Entry 8IED (electron microscopy, 3.33 A resolution); this record covers chains D and Y of the 6 polymer chains in the assembly.

# Chain D
Protein: Guanine nucleotide-binding protein G(I)/G(S)/G(T) subunit beta-1
Source organism: Homo sapiens
UniProtKB: P62873 (GBB1_HUMAN); residue numbers follow UniProt; this construct covers 2-340
Amino-acid sequence (358 residues; row label = number of the first residue in the row; numbers below 1 keep their minus sign (Met-17 is residue -17)):
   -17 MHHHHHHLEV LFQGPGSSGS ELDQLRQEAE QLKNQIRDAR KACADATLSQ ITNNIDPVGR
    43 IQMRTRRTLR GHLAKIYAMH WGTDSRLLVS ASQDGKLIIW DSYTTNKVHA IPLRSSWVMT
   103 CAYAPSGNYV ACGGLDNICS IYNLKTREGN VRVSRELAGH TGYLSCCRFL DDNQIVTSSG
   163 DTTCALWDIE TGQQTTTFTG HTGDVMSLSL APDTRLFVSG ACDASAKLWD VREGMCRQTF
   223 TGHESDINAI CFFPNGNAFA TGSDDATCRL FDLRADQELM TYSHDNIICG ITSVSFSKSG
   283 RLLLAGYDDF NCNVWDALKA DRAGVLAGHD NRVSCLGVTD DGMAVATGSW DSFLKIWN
Not modelled in the structure: -17 to 2
Construct notes: initiating methionine (-17); expression tag (-16 to 1)

# Chain Y
Protein: Guanine nucleotide-binding protein G(I)/G(S)/G(O) subunit gamma-2
Source organism: Homo sapiens
UniProtKB: P59768 (GBG2_HUMAN); residue numbers follow UniProt; this construct covers 1-71
Amino-acid sequence (71 residues; row label = number of the first residue in the row):
     1 MASNNTASIA QARKLVEQLK MEANIDRIKV SKAAADLMAY CEAHAKEDPL LTPVPASENP
    61 FREKKFFCAI L
Not modelled in the structure: 1-7, 63-71

# Interface between chain D and chain Y
Contacting residue pairs - 53 pairs, chain D then chain Y:
  Ala11(D) - Leu19(Y)  hydrophobic
  Leu14(D) - Ala23(Y)  hydrophobic
  Ile18(D) - Glu22(Y)
  Ile18(D) - Ala23(Y)  hydrophobic
  Ala21(D) - Asp26(Y)
  Cys25(D) - Ile28(Y)  hydrogen bond (side chain-backbone)
  Cys25(D) - Lys29(Y)
  Cys25(D) - Val30(Y)
  Asp27(D) - Lys29(Y)
  Asp27(D) - Val30(Y)
  Ile33(D) - Ala34(Y)  hydrophobic
  Ile33(D) - Met38(Y)
  Val40(D) - Leu51(Y)  hydrophobic
  Ile43(D) - Leu51(Y)
  Met45(D) - Leu50(Y)  hydrophobic
  Arg48(D) - Arg62(Y)  hydrogen bond (side chain-backbone)
  Arg49(D) - Phe61(Y)
  Arg49(D) - Arg62(Y)
  Ser84(D) - Phe61(Y)
  Tyr85(D) - Phe61(Y)  hydrophobic
  Cys218(D) - Met21(Y)
  Cys218(D) - Glu22(Y)
  Arg219(D) - Glu22(Y)
  Arg219(D) - Ile25(Y)
  Pro236(D) - Tyr40(Y)
  Asn237(D) - Tyr40(Y)
  Leu252(D) - Leu37(Y)  hydrophobic
  Asp254(D) - Ala33(Y)
  Arg256(D) - Arg27(Y)
  Arg256(D) - Ile28(Y)
  Arg256(D) - Lys32(Y)
  Arg256(D) - Asp36(Y)  salt bridge
  Ala257(D) - Ile28(Y)
  Ala257(D) - Val30(Y)  hydrophobic
  Gln259(D) - Val30(Y)
  Ser279(D) - Asp48(Y)
  Ser279(D) - Leu50(Y)
  Lys280(D) - Glu47(Y)
  Lys280(D) - Asp48(Y)
  Ser281(D) - Tyr40(Y)
  Ser281(D) - His44(Y)
  Ser281(D) - Asp48(Y)
  Arg283(D) - Leu51(Y)
  Leu284(D) - Leu50(Y)  hydrophobic
  Leu284(D) - Leu51(Y)  hydrophobic
  Leu300(D) - Cys41(Y)  hydrophobic
  Val320(D) - Leu50(Y)  hydrophobic
  Asp323(D) - Pro49(Y)
  Gly324(D) - Pro49(Y)
  Gly324(D) - Leu50(Y)
  Met325(D) - Pro49(Y)  hydrophobic
  Met325(D) - Pro60(Y)  hydrophobic
  Ala326(D) - Phe61(Y)  hydrophobic
Interface residues without a listed pair, chain D (44 interface residues in all): Gln17, Ala28, Ile37, Gln220, Thr221, Phe235, Asn239, Leu261, Ile338, Asn340
Interface residues without a listed pair, chain Y (30 interface residues in all): Gln18, Lys20, Ala45

# Summary
The interface between chain D and chain Y involves 44 residues on one side and 30 on the other; the contacts
include 2 hydrogen bonds and 1 salt bridge. Among the polar pairs are Arg256(D)-Asp36(Y), Cys25(D)-Ile28(Y)
and Arg48(D)-Arg62(Y).
Here chain D is Guanine nucleotide-binding protein G(I)/G(S)/G(T) subunit beta-1 and chain Y is Guanine
nucleotide-binding protein G(I)/G(S)/G(O) subunit gamma-2, both from Homo sapiens. Entry 8IED (Cryo-EM
structure of GPR156-miniGo-scFv16 complex) was determined by electron microscopy, deposited together with
8IEB, 8IEC, 8IEI, 8IEP and 8IEQ.
